3H4N - chain A; structure by X-ray diffraction, 1.35 A resolution.

== Chain A ==
Protein: Cytochrome c7
Organism: Geobacter sulfurreducens
UniProtKB: Q74ED8 (Q74ED8_GEOSL); the construct lacks a stretch of the UniProt sequence and is renumbered around it, so the offset changes along the chain: 0-32 = UniProt 21-53; 33-48 = UniProt 55-70; 51-71 = UniProt 72-92
Chain sequence (72 residues; numbered 0 to 71 plus 2 insertion-coded residues; 2 numbers in that range are skipped by the numbering (no residue carries them; nothing is unmodelled there); the number before each row is that of its first residue; numbering starts at 0):
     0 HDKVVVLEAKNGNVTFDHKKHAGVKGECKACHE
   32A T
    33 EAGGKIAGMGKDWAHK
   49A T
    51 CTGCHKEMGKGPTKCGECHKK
Unresolved in the structure: 0-2, 71
Metal / ion sites: heme Fe site 1: His17, His31; heme Fe site 2: His20, His55; heme Fe site 3: His47, His69
Small-molecule neighbours:
  - heme (HEM), molecule 1: Val4, Leu6, Phe15, His17, His20, Val23, Glu26, Cys27, Ala29, Cys30, His31, Glu33, Ala34, Gly35, Gly36, Lys37, Ile38, Met41
  - heme (HEM), molecule 2: Leu6, Val13, Thr14, Phe15, Asp16, Lys19, His20, Val23, Ala29, Cys30, Met41, Trp45, Thr49A, Cys51, Cys54, His55, Met58, Lys60, Gly61, Pro62
  - heme (HEM), molecule 3: Leu6, Glu7, Ala8, Lys9, Asn10, Val13, Met41, Gly42, Lys43, Ala46, His47, Cys51, Thr52, His55, Pro62, Thr63, Lys64, Cys65, Cys68, His69

== In short ==
Chain A binds 3 copies of heme. His17 and His31 coordinate heme Fe site 1. His20 and His55 coordinate heme Fe
site 2.
Chain A is Cytochrome c7 (Geobacter sulfurreducens); the structure, PpcD, A cytochrome c7 from Geobacter
sulfurreducens, was determined by X-ray diffraction together with 3H33 and 3H34 from the same study.
